Entry 3U6M (X-ray diffraction, 2.10 A resolution); this record covers chains A and B of the 3 polymer chains in the assembly.

Chain A:
Molecule: Formamidopyrimidine-DNA glycosylase
Source organism: Geobacillus stearothermophilus
Notes: EC 3.2.2.23
UniProtKB: P84131 (P84131_GEOSE); residues 2-274 here = UniProt positions 2-274
Sequence (273 residues; each row starts with the number of its first residue):
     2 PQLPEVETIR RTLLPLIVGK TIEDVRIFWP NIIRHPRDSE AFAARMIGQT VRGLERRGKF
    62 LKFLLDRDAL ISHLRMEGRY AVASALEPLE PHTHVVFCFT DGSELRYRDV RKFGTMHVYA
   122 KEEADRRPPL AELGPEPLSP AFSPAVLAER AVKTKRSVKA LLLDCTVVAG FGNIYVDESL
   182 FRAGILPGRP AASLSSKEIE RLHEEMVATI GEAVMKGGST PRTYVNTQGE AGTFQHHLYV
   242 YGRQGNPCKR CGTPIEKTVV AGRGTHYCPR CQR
Disordered / not traced: 217-237
Differences from the reference sequence: engineered mutation Cys166 (Gln in P84131), Pro222 (Val in P84131)
Bound ions: Zn2+: Cys249, Cys252, Cys269, Cys272
From the paper describing this entry:
  - binding site for the 16-nt DNA strand: Phe114
  - conformationally variable residues (order/disorder transition): Lys217 to His237

Chain B:
Molecule: 16-nt DNA strand
Sequence (16 nucleotides; each row starts with the number of its first residue):
     2 AGGTAGACCA GGACGC
Disordered / not traced: 2, 13-17

How chain A and chain B interact:
Residue-residue contacts (14; chain A residue first):
  Trp30(A) - DC10(B)  hydrogen bond to the phosphate
  Asn32(A) - DC10(B)  hydrogen bond to the phosphate
  Val111(A) - DA11(B)  sugar contact
  Val111(A) - DG12(B)  sugar contact
  Arg112(A) - DC10(B)  hydrogen bond to the base
  Arg112(A) - DA11(B)  hydrogen bond to the base
  Lys113(A) - DC10(B)  phosphate contact
  Lys113(A) - DA11(B)  salt bridge to the phosphate
  Phe114(A) - DC9(B)  base contact
  Phe114(A) - DC10(B)  base contact
  Thr155(A) - DG4(B)  hydrogen bond to the phosphate
  Lys156(A) - DG4(B)  phosphate contact
  Arg157(A) - DG4(B)  phosphate contact
  Arg157(A) - DT5(B)  salt bridge to the phosphate
Interface residues without a listed pair, chain A (10 interface residues in all): His93

Summary:
The interface between chain A and chain B involves 10 residues on one side and 6 on the other, with 5 hydrogen
bonds and 2 salt bridges. Polar pairs include Arg112(A)-DC10(B), Arg112(A)-DA11(B) and Trp30(A)-DC10(B). From
the paper: a binding site for the 16-nt DNA strand at Phe114(A); conformational variability at Lys217(A).
Here chain A is Formamidopyrimidine-DNA glycosylase (Geobacillus stearothermophilus) and chain B is a 16-nt
DNA strand. Entry 3U6M (Structural effects of sequence context on lesion recognition by MutM) was determined
by X-ray diffraction (same publication as 3U6D, 3U6E, 3U6L, 3U6O, 3U6P and 3U6S).
